Entry 7EWA (X-ray diffraction, 2.25 A resolution); this record covers chain A.

# Chain A
Protein: Isoform 2B of GTPase KRas
From: Homo sapiens
Notes: EC 3.6.5.2
Reference sequence: P01116 (RASK_HUMAN), isoform P01116-2; residues 1-169 here = UniProt positions 1-169
Amino-acid sequence (170 residues; row label = number of the first residue in the row; numbering starts at 0):
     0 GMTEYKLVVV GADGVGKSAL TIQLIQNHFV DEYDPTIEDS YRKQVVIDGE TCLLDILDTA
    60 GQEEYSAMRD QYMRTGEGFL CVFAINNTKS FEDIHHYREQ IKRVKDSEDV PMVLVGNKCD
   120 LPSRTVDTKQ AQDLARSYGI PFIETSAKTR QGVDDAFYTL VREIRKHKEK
Not modelled in the structure: 169
Construct notes: expression tag (0); engineered mutation Asp12 (Gly in P01116)
Curated features (UniProtKB/Swiss-Prot):
  - motif: Tyr32 to Tyr40 (Effector region)
  - binding site (GTP): Gly10, Ala11, Gly13 to Ala18, Val29 to Thr35, Ala59, Gly60, Asn116 to Asp119
  - modified residue: Met1 (N-acetylmethionine), Thr2 (N-acetylthreonine), Lys104 (N6-acetyllysine)
  - glycosylation: Thr35 (Microbial infection: O-linked (Glc) threonine)
  - natural variant: Lys5 (K5E: In NS3; K5N: In GASC), Gly10 (G10GG: In AML), Asp12 (G12D: In GASC, JMML and SFM; this construct carries the variant), Gly13 (G13D: In GASC, JMML and OES; G13R: In pylocytic astrocytoma), Val14 (V14I: In NS3), Leu19 (L19F: In OES), Gln22 (Q22E: In CFC2; Q22R: In NS3), Pro34 (P34L: In NS3; P34Q: In NS3; P34R: In CFC2), Ile36 (I36M: In NS3), Thr58 (T58I: In NS3), Ala59 (A59T: In GASC), Gly60 (G60R: In CFC2; G60S: In NS3), 8 further natural variant entries in UniProt
  - mutagenesis: Asp38 (D38A: Decreased interaction with MAPKAP1/SIN1), Tyr40 (Y40A: Decreased interaction with MAPKAP1/SIN1), Gln61 (Q61L: Promotes GTP binding)
Metal / ion sites: Mg2+: Ser17 (together with GDP)
Small-molecule neighbours:
  - 05F (4-[(1R,5S)-3,8-diazabicyclo[3.2.1]octan-8-yl]-7-(8-methylnaphthalen-1-yl)-2-[[(2S)-1-methylpyrrolidin-2-yl]methoxy]-6,8-dihydro-5H-pyrido[3,4-d]pyrimidine): Val9, Gly10, Ala11, Asp12, Ala59, Gly60, Gln61, Glu62, Glu63, Tyr64, Arg68, Asp69, Met72, Asp92, His95, Tyr96, Gln99, Ile100, Arg102, Val103
  - GDP (guanosine-5'-diphosphate): Ala11, Asp12, Gly13, Val14, Gly15, Lys16, Ser17, Ala18, Phe28, Val29, Asp30, Tyr32, Asn116, Lys117, Asp119, Leu120, Thr144, Ser145, Ala146, Lys147
What the authors report for this chain:
  - binding site for 05F: Asp12

# In short
Ligands of chain A: GDP and compound 05F. Curated annotation (UniProt) lists 21 GTP-binding residues and 3
mutagenesis sites. The paper reports a binding site for 05F at Asp12.
Chain A is Isoform 2B of GTPase KRas (Homo sapiens); the structure, GDP-bound KRAS G12D in complex with
TH-Z827, was determined by X-ray diffraction, deposited together with 7EW9 and 7EWB.
